4M77 - chains E and F of the 7 polymer chains in the assembly; structure by X-ray diffraction, 3.11 A resolution.

[Chain E]
Molecule: U6 snRNA-associated Sm-like protein LSm5
From: Saccharomyces cerevisiae
UniProtKB: P40089 (LSM5_YEAST); numbering as in UniProt (aligned over 1-93)
Chain sequence (93 residues; numbered 1 to 93; the number before each row is that of its first residue):
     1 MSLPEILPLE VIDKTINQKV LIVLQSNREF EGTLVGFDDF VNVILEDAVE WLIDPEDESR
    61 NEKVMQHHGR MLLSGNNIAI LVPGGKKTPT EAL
Not modelled in the structure: 1-5, 53-62, 86-93

[Chain F]
Molecule: U6 snRNA-associated Sm-like protein LSm7
From: Saccharomyces cerevisiae
UniProtKB: P53905 (LSM7_YEAST); residue numbers follow UniProt; this construct covers 1-115
Chain sequence (115 residues; numbered 1 to 115; the number before each row is that of its first residue):
     1 MHQQHSKSEN KPQQQRKKFE GPKREAILDL AKYKDSKIRV KLMGGKLVIG VLKGYDQLMN
    61 LVLDDTVEYM SNPDDENNTE LISKNARKLG LTVIRGTILV SLSSAEGSDV LYMQK
Not modelled in the structure: 1-26, 71-84, 106-115

[Chain E / chain F interface]
Pairs across the interface - 37 pairs, chain E then chain F:
  Ile6(E) - Lys53(F)
  Ile6(E) - Gly54(F)
  Ile6(E) - Tyr55(F)
  Pro8(E) - Tyr55(F)
  Pro8(E) - Asp56(F)
  Pro8(E) - Asn60(F)
  Pro8(E) - Leu61(F)
  Pro8(E) - Val62(F)  hydrophobic
  Pro8(E) - Val93(F)  hydrophobic
  Val11(E) - Leu91(F)  hydrophobic
  Leu21(E) - Arg87(F)
  Val23(E) - Lys46(F)
  Leu24(E) - Lys46(F)  hydrogen bond (backbone-side chain)
  Gln25(E) - Met43(F)
  Gln25(E) - Gly44(F)
  Gln25(E) - Lys46(F)
  Gln25(E) - Ile98(F)
  Ser26(E) - Lys46(F)  hydrogen bond (backbone-side chain)
  Asn27(E) - Lys46(F)
  Asn27(E) - Met70(F)
  Glu29(E) - Arg87(F)  salt bridge
  Val41(E) - Arg95(F)
  Gly75(E) - Arg95(F)  hydrogen bond (backbone-side chain)
  Ile78(E) - Arg95(F)  hydrogen bond (backbone-side chain)
  Ile78(E) - Ile98(F)
  Ala79(E) - Ile94(F)
  Ala79(E) - Arg95(F)  hydrogen bond (backbone-backbone)
  Ala79(E) - Ile98(F)  hydrophobic
  Ile80(E) - Val48(F)  hydrophobic
  Ile80(E) - Thr92(F)
  Ile80(E) - Val93(F)
  Ile80(E) - Ile94(F)  hydrophobic
  Leu81(E) - Thr92(F)
  Leu81(E) - Val93(F)  hydrogen bond (backbone-backbone)
  Val82(E) - Leu89(F)  hydrophobic
  Val82(E) - Leu91(F)
  Pro83(E) - Leu91(F)
Also at the interface, not in a pair above, chain E (23 interface residues in all): Leu7, Leu9, Ile12, Phe40, Asn76
Also at the interface, not in a pair above, chain F (23 interface residues in all): Leu42, Glu68, Gly90

[In short]
The chain E/chain F interface involves 23 residues from each chain, with 6 hydrogen bonds and 1 salt bridge.
Polar contacts include Glu29(E)-Arg87(F), Leu24(E)-Lys46(F) and Ser26(E)-Lys46(F).
Chain E is U6 snRNA-associated Sm-like protein LSm5 and chain F is U6 snRNA-associated Sm-like protein LSm7,
both from Saccharomyces cerevisiae; the structure, Crystal structure of Lsm2-8 complex, space group I212121,
was determined by X-ray diffraction (same publication as 4M78, 4M7A, 4M7D and 4M75).
